Entry 7QLS (X-ray diffraction, 2.40 A resolution); this record covers chains AAA and BBB.

[Chain AAA (and BBB)]
Protein: Lactaldehyde reductase
From: Escherichia coli str. K-12 substr. MG1655
Notes: EC 1.1.1.77; chain BBB of this document is another copy of the same molecule, construct and numbering; everything in this record applies to it too
UniProtKB: P0A9S2 (FUCO_ECO57); residues 2-383 here correspond to UniProt positions 1-382 (UniProt number = residue number - 1)
Amino-acid sequence (390 residues; row label = number of the first residue in the row):
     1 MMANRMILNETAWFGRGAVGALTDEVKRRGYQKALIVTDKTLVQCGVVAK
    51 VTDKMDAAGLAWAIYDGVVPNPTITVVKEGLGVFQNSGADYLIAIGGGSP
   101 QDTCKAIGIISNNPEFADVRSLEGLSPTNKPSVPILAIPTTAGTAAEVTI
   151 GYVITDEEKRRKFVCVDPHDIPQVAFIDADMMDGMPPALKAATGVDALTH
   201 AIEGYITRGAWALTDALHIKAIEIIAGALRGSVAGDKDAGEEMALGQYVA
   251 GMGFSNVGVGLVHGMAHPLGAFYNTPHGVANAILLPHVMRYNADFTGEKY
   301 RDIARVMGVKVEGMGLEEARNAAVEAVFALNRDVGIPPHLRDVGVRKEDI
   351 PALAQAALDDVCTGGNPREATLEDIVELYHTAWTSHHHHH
Not modelled in the structure: 1-2, 386-390 (chain BBB: 1, 386-390)
Sequence notes: initiating methionine (1); engineered mutation Gly-151 (Asn150 in P0A9S2), Val-259 (Leu258 in P0A9S2), Gly-315 (Ser314 in P0A9S2); expression tag (384-390)
Metal / ion sites: Fe ion: Asp-196, His-200, His-263, His-277 (together with 2-(3,4-dimethoxyphenyl)ethanamide)
Small-molecule neighbours:
  - adenosine-5-diphosphoribose (APR): Asp-39, Thr-41, Leu-42, Pro-70, Asn-71, Pro-72, Gly-97, Gly-98, Ser-99, Pro-100, Asp-102, Thr-140, Thr-141, Thr-144, Val-153, Lys-162, Met-181, Met-182, Gly-184, Met-185, Pro-186, Leu-189, Thr-193, His-267, His-277
  - 2-(3,4-dimethoxyphenyl)ethanamide (E9I): Thr-144, Thr-149, Ile-150, Gly-151, Val-153, Val-164, Val-166, His-200, Phe-254, Ser-255, Val-259, His-263, His-277, Val-361, Cys-362
Swiss-Prot annotation at these positions:
  - binding site (NAD(+)): Asp-39, Asn-71, Gly-98, Ser-99, Thr-140 to Thr-144, Lys-162, Met-181 to Met-185
  - binding site (Fe cation): Asp-196, His-200, His-263, His-277
Reported in the primary citation:
  - binding site for 2-(3,4-dimethoxyphenyl)ethanamide: Thr-144, Val-153, Val-164, Val-166, Phe-254, Val-259, Cys-362
  - specificity-determining residues: Gly-151, Val-259
  - Fe ion coordination: Asp-196, His-200, His-263, His-277
  - mutagenesis - N151G/L259V (9000-fold), L259V: increased catalytic activity
  - mutagenesis - N151G: decreased catalytic activity on compound 2

[Chain AAA / chain BBB interface]
Contacting residue pairs (40):
  Ala-3(AAA) / Trp-13(BBB)
  Ala-3(AAA) / Phe-14(BBB)
  Asn-4(AAA) / Trp-13(BBB)
  Asn-4(AAA) / Phe-14(BBB)  hydrogen bond (backbone-backbone)
  Arg-5(AAA) / Ala-12(BBB)
  Arg-5(AAA) / Trp-13(BBB)
  Met-6(AAA) / Glu-10(BBB)
  Met-6(AAA) / Thr-11(BBB)
  Met-6(AAA) / Ala-12(BBB)  hydrogen bond (backbone-backbone)
  Met-6(AAA) / Phe-14(BBB)  hydrophobic
  Ile-7(AAA) / Glu-10(BBB)
  Ile-7(AAA) / Thr-11(BBB)
  Leu-8(AAA) / Asn-9(BBB)
  Leu-8(AAA) / Glu-10(BBB)  hydrogen bond (backbone-backbone)
  Asn-9(AAA) / Leu-8(BBB)
  Glu-10(AAA) / Met-6(BBB)
  Glu-10(AAA) / Ile-7(BBB)
  Glu-10(AAA) / Leu-8(BBB)  hydrogen bond (backbone-backbone)
  Glu-10(AAA) / Ile-171(BBB)
  Thr-11(AAA) / Met-6(BBB)
  Thr-11(AAA) / Ile-7(BBB)
  Ala-12(AAA) / Arg-5(BBB)
  Ala-12(AAA) / Met-6(BBB)  hydrogen bond (backbone-backbone)
  Trp-13(AAA) / Ala-3(BBB)
  Trp-13(AAA) / Asn-4(BBB)
  Trp-13(AAA) / Arg-5(BBB)
  Phe-14(AAA) / Ala-3(BBB)
  Phe-14(AAA) / Asn-4(BBB)  hydrogen bond (backbone-backbone)
  Phe-14(AAA) / Met-6(BBB)  hydrophobic
  Phe-14(AAA) / Trp-211(BBB)  hydrophobic
  Ala-18(AAA) / Ala-3(BBB)  hydrophobic
  Arg-28(AAA) / His-169(BBB)
  Ile-171(AAA) / Glu-10(BBB)
  Gln-173(AAA) / Glu-10(BBB)
  Trp-211(AAA) / Phe-14(BBB)  hydrophobic
  Ala-212(AAA) / Leu-245(BBB)  hydrophobic
  Ala-216(AAA) / Lys-220(BBB)
  Lys-220(AAA) / Ala-216(BBB)
  Leu-245(AAA) / Ala-212(BBB)  hydrophobic
  Val-249(AAA) / Leu-213(BBB)  hydrophobic
Other interface residues (no listed pair), chain AAA (26 interface residues in all): Arg-16, Gly-17, Leu-213, Met-252
Other interface residues (no listed pair), chain BBB (26 interface residues in all): Arg-16, Ala-18, Pro-168, Gln-173, Val-249, Met-252

[In short]
The chain AAA/chain BBB interface involves 26 residues from each chain, with 6 hydrogen bonds. The backbones
hydrogen-bond at Asn-4(AAA)/Phe-14(BBB), Met-6(AAA)/Ala-12(BBB) and Leu-8(AAA)/Glu-10(BBB). Bound to chain
AAA: 2-(3,4-dimethoxyphenyl)ethanamide and adenosine-5-diphosphoribose. From the paper: a binding site for
2-(3,4-dimethoxyphenyl)ethanamide at Thr-144(AAA), Val-153(AAA) and Val-164(AAA) among others; N151G/L259V and
L259V of chain AAA increase catalytic activity.
Both chains are Lactaldehyde reductase (Escherichia coli str. K-12 substr. MG1655). Entry 7QLS (CRYSTAL
STRUCTURE OF E.coli ALCOHOL DEHYDROGENASE - FucO MUTANT N151G, L259V COMPLEXED WITH FE, NADH, AND ...) was
determined by X-ray diffraction, deposited together with 7QLG, 7QLQ and 7QNH.
